PDB entry 3KMQ | X-ray diffraction, 2.11 A resolution | chains A and B of the 3 polymer chains in the assembly

# Chain A
Protein: 3D polymerase
Source organism: Foot-and-mouth disease virus - type C
Notes: EC 2.7.7.48
Reference sequence: Q9QCE3 (Q9QCE3_9PICO); residues 1-470 here correspond to UniProt positions 1858-2327 (UniProt number = residue number + 1857)
Sequence (476 residues; row label = number of the first residue in the row):
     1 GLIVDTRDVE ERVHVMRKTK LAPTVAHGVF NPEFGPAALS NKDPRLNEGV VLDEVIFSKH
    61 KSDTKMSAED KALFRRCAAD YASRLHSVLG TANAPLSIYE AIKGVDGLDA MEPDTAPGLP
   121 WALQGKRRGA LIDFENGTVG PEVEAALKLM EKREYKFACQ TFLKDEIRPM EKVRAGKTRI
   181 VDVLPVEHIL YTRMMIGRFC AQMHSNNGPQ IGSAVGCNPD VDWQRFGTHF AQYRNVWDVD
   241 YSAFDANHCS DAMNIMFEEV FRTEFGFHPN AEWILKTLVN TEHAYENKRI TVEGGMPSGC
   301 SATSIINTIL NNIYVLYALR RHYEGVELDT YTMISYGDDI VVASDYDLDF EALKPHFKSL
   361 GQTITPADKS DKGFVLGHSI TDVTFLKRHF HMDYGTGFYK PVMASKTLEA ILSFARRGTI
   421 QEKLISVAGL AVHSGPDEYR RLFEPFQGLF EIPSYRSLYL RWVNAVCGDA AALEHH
Differences from the reference sequence: engineered mutation Ser62 (Gly1919 in Q9QCE3); expression tag (471-476)
Reported in the primary citation:
  - mutagenesis - G62S/M296I: decreased catalytic activity
  - mutagenesis - G62S: decreased catalytic activity on RMP
  - mutagenesis - G62S: decreased growth

# Chain B
Molecule: 5-nt RNA strand
Sequence (5 nucleotides; numbered 905 to 909; the number before each row is that of its first residue):
   905 GGGCC

# How chain A and chain B interact
Contacting residue pairs (30; chain A residue first):
  Gly107(A) - G907(B)  phosphate contact
  Leu108(A) - G906(B)  phosphate contact
  Leu108(A) - G907(B)  phosphate contact
  Asp109(A) - G907(B)  hydrogen bond to the phosphate
  Asp109(A) - C908(B)  phosphate contact
  Met111(A) - G905(B)  phosphate contact
  Glu112(A) - G905(B)  hydrogen bond to the phosphate
  Arg128(A) - G905(B)  salt bridge to the phosphate
  Ile189(A) - G905(B)  phosphate contact
  Arg193(A) - G905(B)  phosphate contact
  Arg193(A) - G906(B)  salt bridge to the phosphate
  His204(A) - G906(B)  hydrogen bond to the phosphate
  His204(A) - G907(B)  salt bridge to the phosphate
  Val215(A) - G906(B)  sugar contact
  Gly216(A) - G907(B)  sugar contact
  Gly216(A) - C908(B)  phosphate contact
  Cys217(A) - G907(B)  hydrogen bond to the sugar
  Cys217(A) - C908(B)  sugar contact
  Asn218(A) - C908(B)  hydrogen bond to the sugar
  Asn218(A) - C909(B)  hydrogen bond to the phosphate
  Gly299(A) - G905(B)  sugar contact
  Cys300(A) - G905(B)  sugar contact
  Ser301(A) - G905(B)  hydrogen bond to the phosphate
  Ser301(A) - G906(B)  hydrogen bond to the phosphate
  Ala302(A) - G905(B)  hydrogen bond to the sugar
  Ala302(A) - G906(B)  hydrogen bond to the phosphate
  Thr303(A) - G905(B)  base contact
  Ser304(A) - G905(B)  hydrogen bond to the base
  Ser304(A) - G906(B)  base contact
  Tyr336(A) - G906(B)  hydrogen bond to the base
Other interface residues (no listed pair), chain A (23 interface residues in all): Thr115, Cys200, Ser298

# In short
23 residues of chain A face 5 of chain B across their interface, with 12 hydrogen bonds and 3 salt bridges.
Polar contacts include Ser304(A)-G905(B), Tyr336(A)-G906(B) and Cys217(A)-G907(B). From the paper: G62S/M296I
of chain A reduce catalytic activity; G62S of chain A reduces catalytic activity on RMP.
Here chain A is 3D polymerase (Foot-and-mouth disease virus - type C) and chain B is a 5-nt RNA strand. Entry
3KMQ (G62S mutant of foot-and-mouth disease virus RNA-polymerase in complex with a template- primer RNA,
tetragonal structure) was determined by X-ray diffraction together with 3KLV, 3KMS, 3KNA and 3KOA from the
same study.
